PDB entry 4G35 | X-ray diffraction, 2.00 A resolution | chains A and B

[Chain A]
Molecule: Induced myeloid leukemia cell differentiation protein Mcl-1 homolog
From: Mus musculus
Reference sequence: P97287 (MCL1_MOUSE); residues 171-327 here correspond to UniProt positions 152-308 (UniProt number = residue number - 19)
Sequence (165 residues; each row starts with the number of its first residue):
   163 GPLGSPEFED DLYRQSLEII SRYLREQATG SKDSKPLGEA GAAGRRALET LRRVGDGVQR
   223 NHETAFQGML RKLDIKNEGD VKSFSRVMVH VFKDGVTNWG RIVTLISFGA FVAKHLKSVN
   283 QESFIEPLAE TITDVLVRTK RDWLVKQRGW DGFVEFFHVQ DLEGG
Unresolved in the structure: 163-170, 192-205, 235-243, 323-327
Differences from the reference sequence: expression tag (163-170)
Swiss-Prot annotation at these positions:
  - motif: Ala209 to Asn223 (BH3), Val253 to Ala272 (BH1), Asp304 to Phe319 (BH2)
  - cross-link (Glycyl lysine isopeptide (Lys-Gly)): Lys194 (interchain with G-Cter in ubiquitin), Lys197 (interchain with G-Cter in ubiquitin)

[Chain B]
Molecule: Noxa BH3 peptide (cysteine-mediated cross-linked)
Sequence (21 residues; numbered 1 to 21; the number before each row is that of its first residue):
     1 XAACLRRIGD CVNLRQKLLN X
Modified positions: ACE (acetyl group) at position 1; Cys4 (D-cysteine; DCY); NH2 (amino group) at position 21
Covalent attachments: 4,4'-bis(bromomethyl)biphenyl (4BP) linked to Cys4, Cys11

[Interface between chain A and chain B]
Contacting residue pairs - 36 pairs, chain A then chain B:
  Val220(A) - Val12(B)  hydrophobic
  His224(A) - Ile8(B)
  Ala227(A) - Ile8(B)  hydrophobic
  Met231(A) - ACE_1(B)
  Met231(A) - Leu5(B)  hydrophobic
  Val249(A) - Ala2(B)
  Val249(A) - Leu5(B)  hydrophobic
  His252(A) - Ala2(B)
  His252(A) - Arg6(B)  hydrogen bond (backbone-side chain)
  Val253(A) - Ala2(B)
  Val253(A) - Leu5(B)  hydrophobic
  Val253(A) - Arg6(B)  hydrogen bond (backbone-side chain)
  Asp256(A) - Arg6(B)
  Asn260(A) - Asp10(B)  hydrogen bond
  Asn260(A) - Asn13(B)
  Trp261(A) - Asn13(B)
  Gly262(A) - Gly9(B)
  Gly262(A) - Val12(B)
  Gly262(A) - Asn13(B)  hydrogen bond (backbone-side chain)
  Arg263(A) - Arg6(B)
  Arg263(A) - Gly9(B)
  Arg263(A) - Asp10(B)  salt bridge
  Val265(A) - Val12(B)  hydrophobic
  Thr266(A) - Leu5(B)
  Thr266(A) - Ile8(B)
  Thr266(A) - Gly9(B)
  Thr266(A) - Val12(B)
  Leu267(A) - Leu5(B)  hydrophobic
  Phe270(A) - Leu5(B)  hydrophobic
  Phe318(A) - Asn13(B)
  Phe318(A) - Gln16(B)  hydrogen bond (backbone-side chain)
  Phe318(A) - Asn20(B)  hydrogen bond (backbone-side chain)
  Phe319(A) - Gln16(B)
  Val321(A) - Gln16(B)  hydrogen bond (backbone-side chain)
  Val321(A) - Leu19(B)
  Val321(A) - Asn20(B)
Other interface residues (no listed pair), chain A (22 interface residues in all): Val216, Phe228, His320
Other interface residues (no listed pair), chain B (13 interface residues in all): Lys17

[Overview]
22 residues of chain A face 13 of chain B across their interface, with 7 hydrogen bonds and 1 salt bridge.
Among the polar pairs are Arg263(A)-Asp10(B), His252(A)-Arg6(B) and Val253(A)-Arg6(B).
4,4'-bis(bromomethyl)biphenyl is covalently linked to Cys4(B).
Here chain A is Induced myeloid leukemia cell differentiation protein Mcl-1 homolog (Mus musculus) and chain B
is Noxa BH3 peptide (cysteine-mediated cross-linked). Entry 4G35 (Mcl-1 in complex with a biphenyl
cross-linked Noxa peptide) was determined by X-ray diffraction.
